PDB entry 7DEA | X-ray diffraction, 2.84 A resolution | chains F and C of the 6 polymer chains in the assembly

# Chain F
Protein: Hemagglutinin
Source organism: Influenza A virus
UniProt: A0A6M2RI35 (A0A6M2RI35_9INFA); residues 330-500 here correspond to UniProt positions 346-516 (UniProt number = residue number + 16)
Sequence (171 residues; row label = number of the first residue in the row):
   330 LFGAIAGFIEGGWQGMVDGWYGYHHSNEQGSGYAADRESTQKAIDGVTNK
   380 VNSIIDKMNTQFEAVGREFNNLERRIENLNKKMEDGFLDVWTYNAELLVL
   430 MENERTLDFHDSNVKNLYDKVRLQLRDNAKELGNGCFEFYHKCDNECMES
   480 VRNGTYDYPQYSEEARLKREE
Cystine bridges: Cys472-Cys476

# Chain C
Protein: Hemagglutinin
Source organism: Influenza A virus
Sequence (319 residues; numbered 1 to 319; the number before each row is that of its first residue):
     1 DQICIGYHANNSTEQVDTIMEKNVTVTHAQDILEKTHNGKLCDLNGVKPL
    51 ILKDCSVAGWLLGNPMCDEFIRVPEWSYIVERANPANDLCYPGNLNDYEE
   101 LKHLLSRINHFEKTQIIPKSSWPNHTSSGVSAACPYQGMPSFFRNVVWLT
   151 KKNDAYPTIRMSYNNTNREDLLILWGIHHSNNAEEQTNLYKNPTTYVSVG
   201 TSTLNQRLVPKIATRSQVNGQRGRMDFFWTILRPNDAIHFESNGNFIAPE
   251 YAYKIIKTGDSTIMKSEMEYGNCNTKCQTPIGAINSSMPFHNIHPLTIGE
   301 CPKYVKSNKLVLATGLRNN
Cystine bridges: Cys42-Cys273, Cys90-Cys134, Cys277-Cys301
Glycans and other covalent adducts: N-acetylglucosamine (NAG) linked to Asn23, Asn124, Asn164

# Chain F / chain C interface
Residue-residue contacts (10; chain F residue first):
  Gly375(F) - Met20(C)
  Asn378(F) - Ile19(C)
  Asn378(F) - Met20(C)
  Lys379(F) - Ile19(C)
  Lys379(F) - Met20(C)
  Ser382(F) - Ile19(C)  hydrogen bond (side chain-backbone)
  Ser382(F) - Lys22(C)  hydrogen bond
  Ile383(F) - Ile19(C)  hydrophobic
  Glu431(F) - Ile19(C)
  Phe438(F) - Met20(C)  hydrophobic
Interface residues without a listed pair, chain C (4 interface residues in all): Thr18

# In short
7 residues of chain F face 4 of chain C across their interface; the contacts include 2 hydrogen bonds. Among
the polar pairs are Ser382(F)-Ile19(C) and Ser382(F)-Lys22(C). Covalently linked N-acetylglucosamine: at
Asn23(C), Asn124(C) and Asn164(C).
Chain F is Hemagglutinin and chain C is Hemagglutinin, both from Influenza A virus; the structure, Structure
of an avian influenza H5 hemagglutinin from the influenza virus A/duck Northern China/22/2017 (H5N6), was
determined by X-ray diffraction.
